Entry 3L61 (X-ray diffraction, 1.50 A resolution); this record covers chain A.

# Chain A
Name: Camphor 5-monooxygenase
Organism: Pseudomonas putida
Notes: EC 1.14.15.1
UniProtKB: P00183 (CPXA_PSEPU); residues 1-414 here correspond to UniProt positions 2-415 (UniProt number = residue number + 1)
Amino-acid sequence (414 residues; numbered 1 to 414; the number before each row is that of its first residue):
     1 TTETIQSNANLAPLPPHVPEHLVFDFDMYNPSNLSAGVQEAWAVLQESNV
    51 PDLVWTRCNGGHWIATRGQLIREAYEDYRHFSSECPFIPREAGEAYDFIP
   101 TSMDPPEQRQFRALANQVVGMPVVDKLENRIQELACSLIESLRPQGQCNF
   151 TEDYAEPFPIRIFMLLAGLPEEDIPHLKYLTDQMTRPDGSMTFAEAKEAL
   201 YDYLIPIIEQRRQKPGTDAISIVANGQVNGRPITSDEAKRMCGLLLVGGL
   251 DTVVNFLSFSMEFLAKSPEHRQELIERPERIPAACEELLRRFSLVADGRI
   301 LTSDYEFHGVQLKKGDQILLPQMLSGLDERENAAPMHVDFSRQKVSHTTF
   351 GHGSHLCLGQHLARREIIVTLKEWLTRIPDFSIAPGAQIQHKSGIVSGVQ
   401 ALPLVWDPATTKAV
Unresolved in the structure: 1-9, 90-97, 104
Sequence notes: engineered mutation Ala334 (Cys335 in P00183)
Curated features (UniProtKB/Swiss-Prot):
  - binding site (heme): Cys357
Metal / ion sites: heme Fe near Cys357 (its only coordinating residue here)
Ligand contacts: heme (HEM): Tyr75, Pro100, Thr101, Arg112, Val119, Leu244, Leu245, Gly248, Gly249, Thr252, Val253, Phe256, Leu289, Leu294, Val295, Asp297, Arg299, Gln322, Thr349, Phe350, Gly351, Ser354, His355, Leu356, Cys357, Leu358, Gly359, Leu362, Ala363, Glu366, Ile367
From the paper describing this entry:
  - conformationally variable residues (order/disorder transition): Glu91 to Glu94

# Summary
Chain A binds heme. Curated annotation (UniProt) lists heme-binding residue Cys357. The paper reports
conformational variability at Glu91.
Chain A is Camphor 5-monooxygenase (Pseudomonas putida); the structure, Crystal structure of substrate-free
P450cam at 200 mM [K+], was determined by X-ray diffraction, deposited together with 3L62 and 3L63.
